9HBW - chains C and Q of the 8 polymer chains in the assembly; structure by electron microscopy, 3.59 A resolution.

[Chain C]
Name: Tilapia Lake Virus nucleoprotein (segment 4)
Source organism: Tilapia lake virus
UniProtKB: A0A1Y9SHW7 (A0A1Y9SHW7_9VIRU); residue numbers follow UniProt; this construct covers 1-354
Amino-acid sequence (354 residues; row label = number of the first residue in the row):
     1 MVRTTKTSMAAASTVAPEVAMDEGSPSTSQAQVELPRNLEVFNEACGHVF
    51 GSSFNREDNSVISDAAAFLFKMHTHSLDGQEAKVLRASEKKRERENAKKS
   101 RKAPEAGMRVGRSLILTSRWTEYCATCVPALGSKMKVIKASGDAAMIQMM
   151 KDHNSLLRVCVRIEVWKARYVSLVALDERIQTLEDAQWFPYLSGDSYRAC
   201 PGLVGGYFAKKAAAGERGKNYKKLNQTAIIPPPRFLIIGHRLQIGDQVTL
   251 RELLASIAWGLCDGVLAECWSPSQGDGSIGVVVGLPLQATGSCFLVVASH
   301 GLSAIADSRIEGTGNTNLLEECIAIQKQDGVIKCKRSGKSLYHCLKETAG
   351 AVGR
Not modelled in the structure: 1-33, 351-354

[Chain Q]
Molecule: 40-mer vRNA loop
Sequence (10 nucleotides; each row starts with the number of its first residue):
     3 XXXXXXXXXX
Modified positions: P5P (purine riboside-5'-monophosphate) at position 3, P5P (purine riboside-5'-monophosphate) at position 4, P5P (purine riboside-5'-monophosphate) at position 5, P5P (purine riboside-5'-monophosphate) at position 6, P5P (purine riboside-5'-monophosphate) at position 7, Y5P (1-(5-O-phosphono-beta-D-ribofuranosyl)-1,4-dihydropyrimidine) at position 8, Y5P (1-(5-O-phosphono-beta-D-ribofuranosyl)-1,4-dihydropyrimidine) at position 9, P5P (purine riboside-5'-monophosphate) at position 10, P5P (purine riboside-5'-monophosphate) at position 11, Y5P (1-(5-O-phosphono-beta-D-ribofuranosyl)-1,4-dihydropyrimidine) at position 12

[How chain C and chain Q interact]
Residue-residue contacts (25):
  Lys83(C) with Y5P_9(Q), phosphate contact; P5P_10(Q), salt bridge to the phosphate
  Leu85(C) with Y5P_9(Q), sugar contact
  Ser88(C) with Y5P_12(Q), hydrogen bond to the phosphate
  Lys90(C) with Y5P_12(Q), hydrogen bond to the phosphate
  Lys91(C) with P5P_11(Q), salt bridge to the phosphate; Y5P_12(Q), hydrogen bond to the phosphate
  Leu131(C) with Y5P_9(Q), sugar contact
  Gly132(C) with Y5P_9(Q), base contact
  Ser133(C) with Y5P_9(Q), phosphate contact
  Lys134(C) with Y5P_8(Q), sugar contact; Y5P_9(Q), salt bridge to the phosphate
  Met135(C) with Y5P_8(Q), base contact
  Lys136(C) with P5P_6(Q), phosphate contact; P5P_7(Q), salt bridge to the phosphate
  Lys139(C) with P5P_6(Q), salt bridge to the phosphate
  Asn154(C) with Y5P_8(Q), base contact
  Asp195(C) with Y5P_8(Q), sugar contact
  Arg198(C) with P5P_7(Q), hydrogen bond to the sugar; Y5P_8(Q), sugar contact; P5P_10(Q), base contact
  Tyr207(C) with P5P_11(Q), base contact
  Phe208(C) with P5P_10(Q), base contact; P5P_11(Q), base contact
  Asn220(C) with P5P_5(Q), base contact
Interface residues without a listed pair, chain C (23 interface residues in all): Ala82, Val84, Arg94, Gly194, Lys211

[Overview]
23 residues of chain C and 8 residues of chain Q are in contact, with 4 hydrogen bonds and 5 salt bridges.
Polar pairs include Arg198(C)-P5P_7(Q), Ser88(C)-Y5P_12(Q) and Lys90(C)-Y5P_12(Q).
Here chain C is Tilapia Lake Virus nucleoprotein (segment 4) (Tilapia lake virus) and chain Q is a 40-mer vRNA
loop. Entry 9HBW (TiLV-NP tetramer (pseudo-C4)) was determined by electron microscopy (same publication as
9HBR, 9HBS, 9HBT, 9HBU, 9HBV, 9HBX, 9HBY and 9HBZ).
